6VCU - chain A; structure by X-ray diffraction, 1.69 A resolution.

Chain A:
Name: Peptidyl-prolyl cis-trans isomerase FKBP1A
Source organism: Homo sapiens
Notes: EC 5.2.1.8
UniProt: P62942 (FKB1A_HUMAN); residues 0-107 here correspond to UniProt positions 1-108 (UniProt number = residue number + 1)
Amino-acid sequence (111 residues; each row starts with the number of its first residue; numbers below 1 keep their minus sign (Gly-3 is residue -3)):
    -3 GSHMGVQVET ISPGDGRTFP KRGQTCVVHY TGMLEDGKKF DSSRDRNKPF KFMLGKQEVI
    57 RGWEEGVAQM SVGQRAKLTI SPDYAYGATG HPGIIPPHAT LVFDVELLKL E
Unresolved in the structure: -3 to 0
Differences from the reference sequence: expression tag (-3 to -1)
Small-molecule neighbours: apx879 (R27; N'-[(3S,4R,5S,8R,9E,12S,14S,15R,16S,18R,19R,26aS)-5,19-dihydroxy-3-{(1E)-1-[(1R,3R,4R)-4-hydroxy-3-methoxycyclohexyl]prop-1-en-2-yl}-14,16-dimethoxy-4,10,12,18-tetramethyl-1,20,21-trioxo-8-(prop-2-en-1-yl)-1,3,4,5,6,8,11,12,13,14,15,16,17,18,19,20,21,23,24,25,26,26a-docosahydro-7H-15,19-epoxypyrido[2,1-c][1,4]oxazacyclotricosin-7-ylidene]acetohydrazide): Tyr26, Phe36, Asp37, Arg42, Phe46, Glu54, Val55, Ile56, Trp59, Ala81, Tyr82, His87, Ile90, Ile91, Phe99
Curated features (UniProtKB/Swiss-Prot):
  - modified residue: Lys52 (N6-acetyllysine)
What the authors report for this chain:
  - binding site for apx879: Asp37, Glu54, Ile56, Tyr82
  - binding site for apx879: Tyr26, Phe36, Arg42, Phe46, Val55, Trp59, Ile90 (from molecular simulation)

Summary:
Bound to chain A: apx879. From the paper: a binding site for apx879 at Asp37, Glu54 and Ile56 among others.
Chain A is Peptidyl-prolyl cis-trans isomerase FKBP1A (Homo sapiens); the structure, Homo sapiens FKBP12
protein bound with APX879 in P32 space group, was determined by X-ray diffraction together with 6VCT, 6VCV and
6VRX from the same study.
